Entry 3NFA (X-ray diffraction, 1.95 A resolution); this record covers chains A and B.

Chain A (and B):
Protein: Integrase
From: Human immunodeficiency virus 1
Notes: fragment: catalytic domain, residues 50-212; chain B of this document is another copy of the same molecule, construct and numbering; everything in this record applies to it too
UniProt: Q76353 (Q76353_9HIV1); residues 50-212 here = UniProt positions 50-212
Amino-acid sequence (183 residues; row label = number of the first residue in the row):
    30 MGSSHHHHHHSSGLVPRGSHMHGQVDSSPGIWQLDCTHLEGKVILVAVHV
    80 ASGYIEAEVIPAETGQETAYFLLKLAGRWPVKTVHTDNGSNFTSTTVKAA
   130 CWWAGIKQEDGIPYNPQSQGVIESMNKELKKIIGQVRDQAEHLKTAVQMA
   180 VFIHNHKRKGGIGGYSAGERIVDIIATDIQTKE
Unresolved in the structure: 30-56, 189-192, 210-212
Sequence notes: expression tag (30-49); engineered mutation Ser56 (Cys in Q76353), Asp139 (Phe in Q76353), His185 (Phe in Q76353)
Small-molecule neighbours:
  - CBJ (6-[(5-bromo-2,3-dioxo-2,3-dihydro-1H-indol-1-yl)methyl]-2,3-dihydro-1,4-benzodioxine-5-carboxylic acid), molecule 1: Val77, Val79, Ala80, Ser81, Gly82, Ile84, Val150, Ser153, Met154, Glu157, Leu158, Ile161, His183, Lys188, Arg199
  - CBJ, molecule 2: Gln95, Ala98, Tyr99, Leu102, Thr125, Ala129, Trp132
  - CBJ, molecule 3: Gln168, Ala169, Glu170, His171, Thr174, Met178

Interface between chain A and chain B:
Contacting residue pairs - 64 pairs, chain A then chain B:
  Tyr83(A) - Arg107(B)  hydrogen bond (side chain-backbone)
  Glu85(A) - Arg107(B)  salt bridge
  Ala86(A) - Arg107(B)  hydrogen bond (backbone-side chain)
  Glu87(A) - Lys103(B)  salt bridge
  Glu87(A) - Arg107(B)  salt bridge
  Tyr99(A) - Glu87(B)
  Tyr99(A) - Lys173(B)
  Tyr99(A) - Thr174(B)
  Tyr99(A) - Gln177(B)
  Leu102(A) - Thr174(B)
  Leu102(A) - Gln177(B)
  Leu102(A) - Met178(B)  hydrophobic
  Lys103(A) - Glu87(B)  salt bridge
  Lys103(A) - Lys103(B)
  Lys103(A) - Gln177(B)
  Ala105(A) - Phe181(B)
  Ala105(A) - His185(B)  hydrogen bond (backbone-side chain)
  Gly106(A) - Phe181(B)
  Gly106(A) - Asn184(B)  hydrogen bond (backbone-side chain)
  Arg107(A) - Tyr83(B)  hydrogen bond (backbone-side chain)
  Arg107(A) - Glu85(B)  salt bridge
  Arg107(A) - Ala86(B)  hydrogen bond (side chain-backbone)
  Arg107(A) - Glu87(B)  salt bridge
  Arg107(A) - Trp108(B)
  Arg107(A) - Gln177(B)  hydrogen bond
  Arg107(A) - Val180(B)
  Trp108(A) - Arg107(B)
  Trp108(A) - Trp108(B)  hydrophobic
  Trp132(A) - Gln168(B)  hydrogen bond
  Trp132(A) - Met178(B)  hydrophobic
  Trp132(A) - Phe181(B)  hydrophobic
  Trp132(A) - Ile182(B)  hydrophobic
  Ala133(A) - Phe181(B)
  Gln168(A) - Trp132(B)  hydrogen bond
  Lys173(A) - Tyr99(B)
  Thr174(A) - Tyr99(B)
  Thr174(A) - Leu102(B)
  Gln177(A) - Tyr99(B)
  Gln177(A) - Leu102(B)
  Gln177(A) - Lys103(B)
  Gln177(A) - Arg107(B)  hydrogen bond
  Met178(A) - Leu102(B)  hydrophobic
  Met178(A) - Trp132(B)  hydrophobic
  Val180(A) - Arg107(B)
  Phe181(A) - Ala105(B)
  Phe181(A) - Gly106(B)
  Phe181(A) - Trp132(B)  hydrophobic
  Phe181(A) - Ala133(B)
  Ile182(A) - Trp132(B)  hydrophobic
  Asn184(A) - Gly106(B)  hydrogen bond (side chain-backbone)
  His185(A) - Ala105(B)
  Val201(A) - Val201(B)
  Val201(A) - Ile204(B)  hydrophobic
  Val201(A) - Ala205(B)
  Asp202(A) - Ile208(B)
  Asp202(A) - Gln209(B)  hydrogen bond
  Ile204(A) - Val201(B)  hydrophobic
  Ala205(A) - Val201(B)
  Ala205(A) - Ala205(B)  hydrophobic
  Ile208(A) - Tyr194(B)  hydrophobic
  Ile208(A) - Val201(B)  hydrophobic
  Ile208(A) - Asp202(B)
  Gln209(A) - Tyr194(B)  hydrogen bond
  Gln209(A) - Asp202(B)  hydrogen bond
Also at the interface, not in a pair above, chain A (30 interface residues in all): Glu198
Also at the interface, not in a pair above, chain B (32 interface residues in all): Val165, Glu198

In short:
Chain A and chain B form an interface of 30 and 32 residues respectively, with 14 hydrogen bonds and 6 salt
bridges. Among the polar pairs are Glu85(A)-Arg107(B), Glu87(A)-Lys103(B) and Glu87(A)-Arg107(B). Ligands of
chain A: 3 copies of compound CBJ.
Both chains are Integrase (Human immunodeficiency virus 1). Entry 3NFA (Structural basis for a new mechanism
of inhibition of HIV integrase identified by fragment screening and ...) was determined by X-ray diffraction,
deposited together with 3NF6, 3NF7, 3NF8 and 3NF9.
